Entry 6Z1P (electron microscopy, 3.70 A resolution); this record covers chains Ab and As of the 99 polymer chains in the assembly.

Chain Ab:
Molecule: LSU rRNA_2
Source organism: Tetrahymena thermophila (strain SB210)
Sequence (2314 nucleotides; each row starts with the number of its first residue; note: 6 numbers in that range are skipped by the numbering (no residue carries them; nothing is unmodelled there); a row labelled like 1317A-1317G holds insertion residues (1317A, then the next letters in order)):
   279 UAGUAAAUUU CAAUAAGUUU UUGAAAUUGA AAAAUAGAGA UCUACCUCUA AAACUUGUAA
   339 AGUUUAAAUU CAAUAGAAAA CAGUACCGCG AGGGAAAGGU GAAAAGAUUU UAUAAUAUCU
   399 UAAAAGAACC UGAAAUUUAG UGCUAAAUAC AGUUAAAGCU UUAUUGUUUU AACGUACCUU
   459 UUGCAUAAUG GGCUAGCGAG UUUAUAUAAU UAGCGAGUAA UUUAAAUUUU AUAAAAUUAC
   519 GAAUCGAUAG AAUAAAUAGU UAAUUAUAUA AGACCCGAAG CUAAGUGAUC UAAUUAUGAU
   579 UAGAUUAAGG GUAUUUAUAC CUGAGGAUCG AACUCUUAAA UGUUGCAAAA UUUUGGGAUA
   639 AAUUGUAAUU AGGGGUGAAA GGCUUAUCAA ACUUAGUUAU AGCUGGUUUU CCACGAAACC
   699 UAUUUAAGUA GGGUGUUAUU UUUUAUAAUA AUUAGGUUUA AAUAACUAUA UCUAUAAUUA
   759 AUUUGUUAAU UAUAAAAUUA GUAUAUAAUA AUUAGUUAUU AUUAGAUAAU AACCAGACUA
   819 UUAGCGCUAA GGUUUAUAGU CAAGAGAGAA ACAGCUCAGA UUAAACAAUA AGGUCUUUAA
   879 AAAUAAAUAA UUAUGGAGAU UAUUUUUGUU AAUACUAAUA AGAUGUAGGC UUGGAAGCAG
   939 CCAUCAUUUU AAAAAAGCGU AAAAGCUUAA UAUUAGAUAA AUUAAUGUUA AAAAUUAAUU
   999 GAUACUUAAA UAAUCAUAGA UGAAGAGAGA AUAAUUUUUA UUUACCGAAU UGAUAAAUCG
  1059 AAAGAUGGUA GUGGAACGUU UUGUAUAAAA AAAUAAAAUU GUGAAAUUUU AUAUUUUAUC
  1119 AAUAUUGAUA AUGCUAGCAU GAGUAGUAGA CAUAAUGUGA GAAUCAUUAU CGCCUGAUAU
  1179 ACAAGGGUUA CUAAAUUUGA UAAUCUUAUU UAGUGUAAGU CGAUUUCUAA GAUAUAAAAG
  1239 UAUAUUGUUA UCAAUGAAUA UAAAAUAUAA AAUAUCUAAU AAACUACUUU UUAUAUUAUA
  1299 UAAAAUUUUU UAUAAUAUA
1317A-1317G UUUAAUA
  1324 GGUGGUUUAG UGACUGGAAA UGUUUAUAUU UUAUUAAAUC GUACUAACUC UAACACAAGU
  1384 GUUUAAGUAG AAUAUAUAAU GGCGAAGGAG UAAAAAGUAU UGAAGGAACU AGGCAAAAUA
  1444 ACCCUGUAAC UUUGGGAGAA AGGGGGCUUU UAAGCAACUG AAAAGAGAGA GUAGCGACUG
  1504 UUUAAUAAAA ACAUAAGAUU UUGCAAAAUU UAAAUAUGAU GUAUAAAAUC UGACACCUGC
  1564 CCGGUGCUGC AAGGUGAAUC UAUUUUAGUU AACGCUGAAA UAUUAAACCC CAGUAAACGG
  1624 CGGCCGUAAC CCUGACGGUC CUAAGGUAGC AAAAUUCCUU GGCGGGUAAG UUCCGUCCUG
  1684 CAUGAAUGGU GUAACGACUG CUCUGCUGUC UCCAAUACUU GCUCUACGAA AUUGAACUUU
  1744 CCGUGAAGAU GCGGCAAUAU UACAACUAGA CGGGAAGACC CUAUGCACCU UUACUGUUAU
  1804 CUGUAAUUAA UUUUUUUUUA UAUUUAACUA GACAAGUAGG AGGUUUAUAC UAAAAAUGGA
  1864 AAACUACUUG AAUAUAUUAA AAAAUUACAU AUAAAUAAAA UAAAUUUUAA UUAUUUUUGU
  1924 UAUUGAAAGA CAGUUUGACU GGGGCGGUCU CCUCCUAAAA AGUAACGGAG GAGUAUAAUA
  1984 AUUUGGGGUA UCUUAUUUUA AUUGAGAUCA AUAUUAGAAU GAAUAUACUA AAUUUGAUUA
  2044 GAGUACAAAC AAGUAUUCUA AGGAUAUAUG UCUGUCAUAU UGACCCGAUA UAAUUUAGUA
  2104 GAAAAUAUAU CGAUCAACGA AUAAAAGGUA CGCUAGGGAU AACAGGCUUA UGGGUUUUGA
  2164 GAGUUCUUAU UAAUAAACCC GUUUGGCACC UCGAUGUCGG CUCAUCACAU CCUGAUGGUG
  2224 GACAAUCUAU CAAGGGUCCG GCUGUUCGCC GGUUAAAGUG GUACGUGAGC UGGGUUUAAA
  2284 ACGUCGUGAG ACAGUUUGGU CCCUAUCUGU UGUAAUUACA AGAAAAUAAA UAAGAAUUAA
  2344 CUUUAGUACG AGAGGACUAG GAAAAUUUAA UCACUGGUUU GAAAAUUACU UUAAUAAAUA
  2404 AAAGUACGGU UUUUAAGCUA AAUUAAACAA GAUAAUUGCU GAAUUCUAUA UAAGCAAGAA
  2464 UCUAACUUAU AUUAUUUUCU AAUAAACUUU UUAAAGACUA UAUUAUUUAA GUAUAUUUAU
  2524 UAAGAGUCAU UAUAACUAAU AAAUAUAAAU AUACUAAAUG UUUAAUAAUC ACUACAGUUU
  2584 AGUUUUUA
Not modelled in the structure: 1317A-1317G, 1817-1885, 2591
Bound ions: Mg2+ site 1: A284, U300; Mg2+ site 2 near A284 (its only coordinating residue here); Mg2+ site 3 near G317 (its only coordinating residue here); Mg2+ site 4: A318, G2101; Mg2+ site 5: A329 (shared with 1 residue of chain Aa); Mg2+ site 6 near C332 (its only coordinating residue here); Mg2+ site 7 near U352 (its only coordinating residue here); Mg2+ site 8 near G354 (its only coordinating residue here); Mg2+ site 9: G354, A357; Mg2+ site 10: U399, A402; Mg2+ site 11: U409, G410; Mg2+ site 12 near U453 (its only coordinating residue here); 160 more Mg2+ sites not listed

Chain As:
Molecule: 50S ribosomal protein L17
Source organism: Tetrahymena thermophila (strain SB210)
UniProt: A4VE95 (A4VE95_TETTS); residue numbers follow UniProt; this construct covers 1-237
Chain sequence (237 residues; numbered 1 to 237; the number before each row is that of its first residue):
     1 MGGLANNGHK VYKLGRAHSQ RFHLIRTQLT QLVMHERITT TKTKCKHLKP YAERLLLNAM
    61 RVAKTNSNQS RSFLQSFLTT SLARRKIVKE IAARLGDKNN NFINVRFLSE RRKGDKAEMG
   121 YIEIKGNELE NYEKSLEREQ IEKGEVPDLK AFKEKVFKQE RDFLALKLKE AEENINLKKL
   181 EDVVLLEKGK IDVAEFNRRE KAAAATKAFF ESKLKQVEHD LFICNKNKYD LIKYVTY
Not modelled in the structure: 1

Interface between chain Ab and chain As:
Pairs across the interface (118; chain Ab residue first):
  C1149(Ab) with Gln20(As), base contact; His23(As), base contact
  A1150(Ab) with Arg16(As), hydrogen bond to the sugar
  U1151(Ab) with Gln28(As), sugar contact; Gln31(As), hydrogen bond to the base
  A1152(Ab) with Gln31(As), sugar contact; Ile38(As), phosphate contact; Thr39(As), phosphate contact; Thr40(As), phosphate contact
  A1153(Ab) with His35(As), hydrogen bond to the sugar; Ile38(As), phosphate contact; Thr39(As), hydrogen bond to the phosphate
  G1159(Ab) with Lys113(As), hydrogen bond to the phosphate
  A1160(Ab) with Lys113(As), salt bridge to the phosphate
  A1161(Ab) with Arg112(As), hydrogen bond to the sugar; Lys113(As), phosphate contact; Gly114(As), phosphate contact; Asp115(As), hydrogen bond to the base
  U1162(Ab) with Gly114(As), base contact
  A1167(Ab) with Gln31(As), base contact
  U1168(Ab) with Thr27(As), base contact; Thr79(As), hydrogen bond to the sugar
  C1169(Ab) with His23(As), sugar contact
  G1170(Ab) with His23(As), sugar contact
  A1303(Ab) with Arg71(As), hydrogen bond to the sugar
  G1410(Ab) with Gly114(As), hydrogen bond to the base; Asp115(As), hydrogen bond to the base
  G1411(Ab) with Asp115(As), hydrogen bond to the sugar
  A1412(Ab) with Thr41(As), phosphate contact; Lys44(As), phosphate contact; Arg112(As), sugar contact; Ala117(As), sugar contact
  G1413(Ab) with Thr41(As), hydrogen bond to the phosphate; Thr43(As), hydrogen bond to the phosphate; Lys44(As), salt bridge to the phosphate
  U1414(Ab) with Tyr12(As), phosphate contact; Thr43(As), phosphate contact
  A1415(Ab) with Lys13(As), sugar contact; Gly15(As), base contact
  A1720(Ab) with Lys13(As), salt bridge to the phosphate
  C1721(Ab) with Lys13(As), phosphate contact
  U1722(Ab) with Gly15(As), phosphate contact
  U1728(Ab) with Lys116(As), sugar contact
  U2383(Ab) with His18(As), phosphate contact
  G2384(Ab) with His18(As), phosphate contact; Arg21(As), salt bridge to the phosphate
  A2385(Ab) with His18(As), salt bridge to the phosphate; Phe22(As), phosphate contact
  U2395(Ab) with Thr79(As), hydrogen bond to the sugar
  A2404(Ab) with Ser72(As), sugar contact; Gln75(As), base contact
  A2405(Ab) with Gln75(As), sugar contact; Ser76(As), sugar contact
  A2406(Ab) with Arg26(As), hydrogen bond to the phosphate; Ser76(As), sugar contact
  G2407(Ab) with His23(As), hydrogen bond to the phosphate; Arg26(As), salt bridge to the phosphate
  U2408(Ab) with Ser19(As), phosphate contact; His23(As), salt bridge to the phosphate
  A2418(Ab) with Asn6(As), base contact; Asn7(As), hydrogen bond to the base
  A2419(Ab) with Leu4(As), hydrogen bond to the sugar; Ala5(As), hydrogen bond to the sugar; Asn7(As), sugar contact
  G2420(Ab) with Leu4(As), sugar contact; Ala5(As), sugar contact
  A2485(Ab) with Phe209(As), sugar contact; Lys213(As), hydrogen bond to the sugar
  U2486(Ab) with Lys213(As), salt bridge to the phosphate
  A2487(Ab) with Tyr237(As), hydrogen bond to the phosphate
  U2494(Ab) with Lys42(As), salt bridge to the phosphate; Phe107(As), phosphate contact
  U2495(Ab) with Gly2(As), phosphate contact; Lys46(As), phosphate contact
  A2496(Ab) with Gly2(As), sugar contact; Gly3(As), sugar contact; Lys10(As), salt bridge to the phosphate
  A2497(Ab) with Leu4(As), base contact
  U2510(Ab) with His219(As), hydrogen bond to the base; Ile223(As), sugar contact; Lys226(As), hydrogen bond to the base; Ile232(As), base contact; Lys233(As), hydrogen bond to the base
  U2511(Ab) with Lys226(As), phosphate contact; Lys228(As), base contact
  A2512(Ab) with Leu231(As), base contact; Ile232(As), hydrogen bond to the base
  A2516(Ab) with Gly2(As), hydrogen bond to the phosphate
  U2517(Ab) with Glu53(As), sugar contact; Asn100(As), hydrogen bond to the sugar; Asn101(As), sugar contact
  A2518(Ab) with Arg54(As), salt bridge to the phosphate; Leu57(As), sugar contact; Asn99(As), sugar contact; Asn100(As), base contact
  U2519(Ab) with Arg61(As), salt bridge to the phosphate
  G2529(Ab) with Ser67(As), base contact; Asn68(As), base contact; Gln69(As), base contact
  U2530(Ab) with Asn68(As), hydrogen bond to the sugar
  A2545(Ab) with Gln69(As), hydrogen bond to the sugar
  A2546(Ab) with Arg61(As), phosphate contact; Gln69(As), sugar contact
  U2547(Ab) with Arg54(As), salt bridge to the phosphate; Arg61(As), salt bridge to the phosphate
  A2548(Ab) with Arg54(As), salt bridge to the phosphate
  U2549(Ab) with His9(As), salt bridge to the phosphate
  A2554(Ab) with Asn100(As), base contact
  U2555(Ab) with Asn100(As), sugar contact; Asn101(As), base contact; Tyr229(As), hydrogen bond to the phosphate
  A2556(Ab) with Asn101(As), sugar contact; Lys125(As), hydrogen bond to the sugar
  A2559(Ab) with Val105(As), hydrogen bond to the base; Arg106(As), base contact; Phe107(As), hydrogen bond to the base
  U2562(Ab) with Pro147(As), base contact; Leu149(As), base contact
Also at the interface, not in a pair above, chain Ab (68 interface residues in all): U1304, C1727, A2396, U2493, U2515, C2557
Also at the interface, not in a pair above, chain As (79 interface residues in all): Gly8, Leu14, Ala17, Arg37, Thr80, Ser81, Arg84, Arg111, Tyr234, Val235

Summary:
Chain Ab and chain As form an interface of 68 and 79 residues respectively, with 34 hydrogen bonds and 16 salt
bridges. Polar contacts include U1151(Ab)-Gln31(As), A1161(Ab)-Asp115(As) and G1410(Ab)-Gly114(As). The Mg2+
site 1 is built by A284(Ab) and U300(Ab).
Here chain Ab is LSU rRNA_2 and chain As is 50S ribosomal protein L17, both from Tetrahymena thermophila
(strain SB210). Entry 6Z1P (Structure of the mitochondrial ribosome from Tetrahymena thermophila) was
determined by electron microscopy.
